PDB entry 8CQL | X-ray diffraction, 2.38 A resolution | chains J and K of the 12 polymer chains in the assembly

== Chain J ==
Molecule: Elongin-B
Organism: Homo sapiens
Reference sequence: Q15370 (ELOB_HUMAN); residues 1-104 here = UniProt positions 1-104
Amino-acid sequence (104 residues; numbered 1 to 104; the number before each row is that of its first residue):
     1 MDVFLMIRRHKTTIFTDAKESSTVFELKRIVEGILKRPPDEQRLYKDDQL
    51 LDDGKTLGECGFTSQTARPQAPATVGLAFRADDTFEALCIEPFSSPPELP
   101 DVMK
Modified / non-standard residues: Cys-60 (S-(dimethylarsenic)cysteine; CAS); Cys-89 (S-(dimethylarsenic)cysteine; CAS)
Swiss-Prot annotation at these positions:
  - modified residue: Met-1 (N-acetylmethionine), Thr-84 (Phosphothreonine)

== Chain K ==
Molecule: Elongin-C
Organism: Homo sapiens
Reference sequence: Q15369 (ELOC_HUMAN); numbering as in UniProt (aligned over 17-112)
Amino-acid sequence (97 residues; each row starts with the number of its first residue):
    16 MMYVKLISSDGHEFIVKREHALTSGTIKAMLSGPGQFAENETNEVNFREI
    66 PSHVLSKVCMYFTYKVRYTNSSTEIPEFPIAPEIALELLMAANFLDC
Disordered / not traced: 16, 48-57
Construct notes: initiating methionine (16)

== Interface between chain J and chain K ==
Contacting residue pairs - 58 pairs, chain J then chain K:
  Asp-2(J) with Arg-82(K), salt bridge
  Phe-4(J) with Thr-78(K); Arg-82(K)
  Met-6(J) with Met-75(K), hydrophobic
  Arg-8(J) with His-27(K)
  Lys-11(J) with Asp-25(K), hydrogen bond (side chain-backbone); Gly-26(K); His-27(K); Glu-28(K), hydrogen bond (backbone-backbone)
  Thr-12(J) with Glu-28(K); Ile-30(K)
  Thr-13(J) with Glu-28(K), hydrogen bond (backbone-backbone); Phe-29(K); Ile-30(K), hydrogen bond (backbone-backbone)
  Ile-14(J) with Ile-30(K)
  Phe-15(J) with Tyr-18(K); Phe-29(K), hydrophobic; Ile-30(K), hydrogen bond (backbone-backbone); Val-31(K), hydrophobic; Ser-71(K); Cys-74(K), hydrophobic; Met-75(K), hydrophobic
  Thr-16(J) with Tyr-18(K), hydrogen bond; Lys-32(K)
  Asp-17(J) with Lys-32(K), salt bridge
  Ile-34(J) with Tyr-18(K); Ile-30(K), hydrophobic
  Leu-35(J) with Ile-30(K), hydrophobic
  Pro-69(J) with Met-75(K); Thr-78(K); Tyr-79(K); Arg-82(K)
  Gln-70(J) with Met-75(K); Tyr-79(K); Tyr-83(K); Phe-93(K); Pro-94(K)
  Pro-72(J) with Met-75(K)
  Glu-91(J) with His-27(K)
  Pro-92(J) with His-27(K), hydrogen bond (backbone-side chain)
  Phe-93(J) with His-27(K); Phe-29(K), hydrophobic; Ser-67(K); Ser-71(K)
  Ser-94(J) with Asp-25(K); Pro-66(K); Ser-67(K), hydrogen bond (backbone-side chain); His-68(K), hydrogen bond
  Ser-95(J) with His-68(K)
  Pro-96(J) with His-68(K); Glu-98(K); Ile-99(K), hydrophobic
  Pro-97(J) with Glu-102(K)
  Leu-99(J) with Pro-97(K); Glu-98(K)
  Pro-100(J) with Leu-101(K), hydrophobic
  Met-103(J) with Pro-97(K); Leu-101(K), hydrophobic
Other interface residues (no listed pair), chain J (28 interface residues in all): His-10, Ile-30
Other interface residues (no listed pair), chain K (29 interface residues in all): Pro-91, Glu-92, Ala-100

== Overview ==
28 residues of chain J face 29 of chain K across their interface, with 9 hydrogen bonds and 2 salt bridges.
Polar pairs include Asp-2(J)/Arg-82(K), Asp-17(J)/Lys-32(K) and Lys-11(J)/Asp-25(K).
Here chain J is Elongin-B and chain K is Elongin-C, both from Homo sapiens. Entry 8CQL (pVHL:EloB:EloC in
complex with
(2S,4R)-N-((S)-1-(5-Fluoro-2-methoxy-4-(4-methylthiazol-5-yl)phenyl)ethyl)-1-((S)-2-(1-fluorocyclopropane-1-carboxamido)-3,3-dimethylbutanoyl)-4-hydroxypyrrolidine-2-carboxamide
(Compound 33)) was determined by X-ray diffraction, deposited together with 8CQE and 8CQK.
